2ZDX - chains A and B; structure by X-ray diffraction, 2.54 A resolution.

== Chain A (and B) ==
Protein: Pyruvate dehydrogenase kinase isozyme 4
Organism: Homo sapiens
Notes: EC 2.7.11.2; engineered mutation(s): prescission protease site 18, 19; chain B of this document is another copy of the same molecule, construct and numbering; everything in this record applies to it too
UniProtKB: Q16654 (PDK4_HUMAN); numbering as in UniProt (aligned over 20-411)
Sequence (394 residues; row label = number of the first residue in the row):
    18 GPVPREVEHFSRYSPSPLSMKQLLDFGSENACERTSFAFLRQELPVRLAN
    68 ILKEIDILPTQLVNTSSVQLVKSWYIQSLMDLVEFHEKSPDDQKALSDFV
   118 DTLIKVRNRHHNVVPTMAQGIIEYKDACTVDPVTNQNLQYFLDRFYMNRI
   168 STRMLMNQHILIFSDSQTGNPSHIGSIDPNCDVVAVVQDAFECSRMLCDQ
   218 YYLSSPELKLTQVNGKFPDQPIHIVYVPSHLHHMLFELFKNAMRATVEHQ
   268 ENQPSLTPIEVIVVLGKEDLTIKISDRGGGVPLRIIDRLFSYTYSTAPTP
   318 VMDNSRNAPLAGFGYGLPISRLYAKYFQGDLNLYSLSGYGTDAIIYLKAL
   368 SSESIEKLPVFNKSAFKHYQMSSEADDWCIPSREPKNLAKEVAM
Not modelled in the structure: 18-19, 142-151, 311-329, 386-411 (chain B: 18-19, 81, 139, 183, 310-331, 386-393, 397-411)
Sequence notes: expression tag (18-19)
Small-molecule neighbours: P4A (4-[4-(4-methoxyphenyl)-5-methyl-1H-pyrazol-3-yl]benzene-1,3-diol): L255, N258, A259, A262, D293, G295, G297, V298, L306, F330, L350, T358, A360
Curated features (UniProtKB/Swiss-Prot):
  - binding site (ATP): E254 to R261, D293, S312, T313, G329 to L334
  - site (Interaction with the other subunit in the homodimer): Y157, R161, W395
  - mutagenesis: Y157 (Y157F: Loss of activity), R161 (R161A: Loss of activity), D394 (D394A: Loss of activity; when associated with A-395), W395 (W395A: Loss of activity; when associated with A-394)

== How chain A and chain B interact ==
Residue-residue contacts (53; chain A residue first):
  Y157(A) with D394(B), hydrogen bond
  R161(A) with D394(B), salt bridge; W395(B)
  V230(A) with G355(B); Y356(B), hydrophobic
  I279(A) with L353(B), hydrophobic; Y356(B), hydrophobic
  V281(A) with L353(B), hydrophobic; S354(B); Y356(B), hydrophobic
  G283(A) with S354(B)
  E285(A) with R301(B), salt bridge
  D286(A) with P299(B); L300(B), hydrogen bond (side chain-backbone); S354(B)
  T288(A) with L353(B)
  K290(A) with Y351(B); D359(B), salt bridge
  P299(A) with D286(B)
  L300(A) with D286(B), hydrogen bond (backbone-side chain); Y363(B), hydrophobic
  R301(A) with E285(B), salt bridge
  Y351(A) with N349(B); Y351(B), hydrophobic; Y363(B)
  S352(A) with Y363(B), hydrogen bond (backbone-side chain)
  L353(A) with I279(B), hydrophobic; T288(B); K290(B)
  S354(A) with V281(B); L282(B); G283(B); D286(B)
  G355(A) with V230(B); V281(B)
  Y356(A) with V230(B), hydrophobic; I279(B), hydrophobic; V281(B), hydrophobic
  D359(A) with K290(B), salt bridge; Y351(B), hydrogen bond
  I361(A) with Y351(B), hydrophobic
  Y363(A) with L300(B), hydrophobic; Y351(B); S352(B), hydrogen bond (side chain-backbone)
  K374(A) with W395(B)
  L375(A) with W395(B); C396(B), hydrogen bond (backbone-backbone)
  P376(A) with D394(B); W395(B)
  V377(A) with D394(B), hydrogen bond (backbone-backbone); C396(B), hydrophobic
  N379(A) with D394(B), hydrogen bond (side chain-backbone)
  S381(A) with D394(B)
Interface residues without a listed pair, chain A (37 interface residues in all): P32, P34, D160, M164, L282, K284, V298, A382, H385
Interface residues without a listed pair, chain B (27 interface residues in all): G232, L350, I361

== In short ==
37 residues of chain A face 27 of chain B across their interface; the contacts include 9 hydrogen bonds and 5
salt bridges. Among the polar pairs are R161(A)-D394(B), E285(A)-R301(B) and K290(A)-D359(B). Bound to chain
A: compound P4A.
Chain A and chain B are both Pyruvate dehydrogenase kinase isozyme 4 (Homo sapiens); the structure,
Inhibitor-bound structures of human pyruvate dehydrogenase kinase 4, was determined by X-ray diffraction,
deposited together with 2ZDY and 2E0A.
